Entry 7BJ5 (X-ray diffraction, 2.75 A resolution); this record covers chain A.

# Chain A
Molecule: Levansucrase
From: Halalkalicoccus jeotgali B3
Reference sequence: D8J9C2 (D8J9C2_HALJB); residue numbers follow UniProt; this construct covers 1-428
Sequence (428 residues; each row starts with the number of its first residue):
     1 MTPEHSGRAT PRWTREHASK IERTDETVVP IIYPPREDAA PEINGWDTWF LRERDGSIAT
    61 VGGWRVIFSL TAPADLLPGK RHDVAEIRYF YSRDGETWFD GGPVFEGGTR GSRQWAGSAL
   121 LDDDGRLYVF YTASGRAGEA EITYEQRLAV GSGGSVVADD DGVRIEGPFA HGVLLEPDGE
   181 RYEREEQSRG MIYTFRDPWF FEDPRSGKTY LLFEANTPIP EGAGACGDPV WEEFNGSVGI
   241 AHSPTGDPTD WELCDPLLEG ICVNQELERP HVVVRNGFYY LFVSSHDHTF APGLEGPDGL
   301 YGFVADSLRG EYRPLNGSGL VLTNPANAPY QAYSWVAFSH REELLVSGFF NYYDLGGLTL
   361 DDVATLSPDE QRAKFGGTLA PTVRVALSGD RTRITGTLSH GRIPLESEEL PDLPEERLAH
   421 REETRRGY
Not modelled in the structure: 1-8, 415-428
Disulfide bonds: Cys226-Cys262
What the authors report for this chain:
  - catalytic residues: Asp47, Asp197, Glu268
  - contacts within the chain: Arg196-Glu268 (salt bridge)
  - specificity-determining residues: Glu266 (by similarity / conservation)

# In short
From the paper: catalytic residues Asp47, Asp197 and Glu268; the specificity determinant Glu266.
Chain A is Levansucrase (Halalkalicoccus jeotgali B3); the structure, Inulosucrase from Halalkalicoccus
jeotgali, was determined by X-ray diffraction, deposited together with 7BJ4 and 7BJC.
